PDB entry 2AZM | X-ray diffraction, 2.41 A resolution | chains A and C

[Chain A]
Molecule: Mediator of DNA damage checkpoint protein 1
Organism: Homo sapiens
Notes: fragment: brct repeat
UniProt: Q14676 (MDC1_HUMAN); residues 1883-2089 here = UniProt positions 1883-2089
Sequence (207 residues; numbered 1883 to 2089; the number before each row is that of its first residue):
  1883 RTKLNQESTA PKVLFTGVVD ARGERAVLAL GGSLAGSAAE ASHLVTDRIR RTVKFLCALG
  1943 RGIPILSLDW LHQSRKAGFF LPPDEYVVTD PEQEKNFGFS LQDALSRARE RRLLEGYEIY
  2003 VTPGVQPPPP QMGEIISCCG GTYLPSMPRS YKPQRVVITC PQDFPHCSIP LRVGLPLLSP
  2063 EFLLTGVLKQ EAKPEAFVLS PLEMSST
Unresolved in the structure: 1883-1890, 2084-2089
Construct notes: modified residue (2014, 2029, 2086)
Modified residues: Mse-2014 (selenomethionine; parent Met); Mse-2029 (selenomethionine; parent Met); Mse-2086 (selenomethionine)
UniProt features mapped onto this chain:
  - modified residue: Arg-1943 (Omega-N-methylarginine)
Reported in the primary citation:
  - contacts within the chain: Arg-1933/Glu-2063 (hydrogen bond)
  - mutagenesis - R1933Q, K1936M: abolished localization to IRIF

[Chain C]
Molecule: Gamma-H2AX histone
Sequence (10 residues; numbered 133 to 142; the number before each row is that of its first residue):
   133 KKATQASQEY
Unresolved in the structure: 133-137
Modified residues: Ser-139 (phosphoserine; SEP)
Reported in the primary citation:
  - mutagenesis - Y142A: abolished localization
  - mutagenesis - Y142A: decreased growth

[How chain A and chain C interact]
Residue-residue contacts - 10 pairs, chain A then chain C:
  Thr-1898(A) with Ser-139(C)
  Gly-1899(A) with Ser-139(C)
  Arg-1932(A) with Glu-141(C)
  Arg-1933(A) with Glu-141(C); Tyr-142(C), hydrogen bond (side chain-backbone)
  Thr-1934(A) with Gln-140(C); Glu-141(C)
  Lys-1936(A) with Ser-139(C)
  Gln-2008(A) with Tyr-142(C)
  Pro-2009(A) with Tyr-142(C)
Interface residues without a listed pair, chain A (13 interface residues in all): Phe-1897, Val-1900, Val-1935, Pro-2010, Leu-2066
Interface features reported in the paper:
  - residue pairs: Thr-1898(A)/Ser-139(C), Gly-1899(A)/Ser-139(C) (backbone contact), Arg-1933(A)/Tyr-142(C), Lys-1936(A)/Ser-139(C), Glu-141(C)/Arg-1933(A) (water-mediated contact)
  - interface residues, chain A: Arg-1933(A)
  - hot spots on chain A (mutagenesis) - R1933Q: abolished binding to Gamma-H2AX histone (chain C)

[Summary]
Chain A and chain C form an interface of 13 and 4 residues respectively; the contacts include 1 hydrogen bond.
Its one hydrogen-bonded contact is Arg-1933(A)/Tyr-142(C). The authors report contacts between Thr-1898(A) and
Ser-139(C), Arg-1933(A) and Tyr-142(C) and Lys-1936(A) and Ser-139(C); a backbone contact between Gly-1899(A)
and Ser-139(C); a water-mediated contact between Glu-141(C) and Arg-1933(A). From the paper: R1933Q and K1936M
of chain A abolish localization to IRIF; the interface residue Arg-1933(A).
Here chain A is Mediator of DNA damage checkpoint protein 1 (Homo sapiens) and chain C is Gamma-H2AX histone.
Entry 2AZM (Crystal structure of the MDC1 brct repeat in complex with the histone tail of gamma-H2AX) was
determined by X-ray diffraction.
